Entry 8T08 (electron microscopy, 3.00 A resolution); this record covers chains F and G of the 34 polymer chains in the assembly.

# Chain F
Molecule: Proteasome subunit alpha type-6
Organism: Saccharomyces cerevisiae S288C
Notes: EC 3.4.25.1
UniProtKB: P40302 (PSA6_YEAST); numbering as in UniProt (aligned over 1-234)
Sequence (234 residues; row label = number of the first residue in the row):
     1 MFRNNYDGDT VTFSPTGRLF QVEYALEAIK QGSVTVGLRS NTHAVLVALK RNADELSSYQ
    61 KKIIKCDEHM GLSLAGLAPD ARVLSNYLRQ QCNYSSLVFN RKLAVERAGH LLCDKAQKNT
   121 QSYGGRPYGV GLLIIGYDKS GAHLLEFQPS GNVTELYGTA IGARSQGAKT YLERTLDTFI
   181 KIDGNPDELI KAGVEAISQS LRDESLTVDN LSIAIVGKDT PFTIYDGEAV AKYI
Curated features (UniProtKB/Swiss-Prot):
  - modified residue: Ser14 (Phosphoserine)
  - cross-link: Lys191 (Glycyl lysine isopeptide (Lys-Gly) (interchain with G-Cter in ubiquitin))
Disulfide bonds: Cys66-Cys92

# Chain G
Molecule: Proteasome subunit alpha type-7
Organism: Saccharomyces cerevisiae S288C
Notes: EC 3.4.25.1
UniProtKB: P21242 (PSA7_YEAST); numbering as in UniProt (aligned over 1-288)
Sequence (288 residues; row label = number of the first residue in the row):
     1 MTSIGTGYDL SNSVFSPDGR NFQVEYAVKA VENGTTSIGI KCNDGVVFAV EKLITSKLLV
    61 PQKNVKIQVV DRHIGCVYSG LIPDGRHLVN RGREEAASFK KLYKTPIPIP AFADRLGQYV
   121 QAHTLYNSVR PFGVSTIFGG VDKNGAHLYM LEPSGSYWGY KGAATGKGRQ SAKAELEKLV
   181 DHHPEGLSAR EAVKQAAKII YLAHEDNKEK DFELEISWCS LSETNGLHKF VKGDLLQEAI
   241 DFAQKEINGD DDEDEDDSDN VMSSDDENAP VATNANATTD QEGDIHLE
Unresolved in the structure: 1, 185-186, 205-210, 244-288
Curated features (UniProtKB/Swiss-Prot):
  - modified residue: Thr2 (N-acetylthreonine)

# Interface between chain F and chain G
Residue-residue contacts (60):
  Asn5(F) with Leu10(G)
  Tyr6(F) with Asp9(G), hydrogen bond; Leu10(G), hydrophobic
  Thr10(F) with Arg130(G)
  Val11(F) with Gln23(G); Asn127(G); Ser128(G); Val129(G); Arg130(G)
  Thr12(F) with Leu10(G); Gln23(G)
  Phe13(F) with Gln23(G), hydrogen bond (backbone-side chain); Tyr26(G); Arg130(G); Pro131(G)
  Ser14(F) with Tyr26(G)
  Pro15(F) with Ile4(G), hydrophobic; Tyr26(G), hydrophobic; Lys29(G)
  Thr16(F) with Asn33(G)
  Gly17(F) with Tyr26(G); Ala30(G)
  Leu19(F) with Leu81(G), hydrophobic; Arg130(G)
  Arg39(F) with Val60(G)
  Glu106(F) with Lys63(G), salt bridge
  His110(F) with Arg86(G), hydrogen bond
  Cys113(F) with Arg86(G)
  Gln117(F) with Pro83(G); His87(G)
  Thr120(F) with Arg130(G), hydrogen bond (backbone-side chain)
  Gln121(F) with Asp84(G), hydrogen bond; His87(G); Ser128(G); Val129(G); Arg130(G), hydrogen bond (backbone-backbone); Phe132(G)
  Ser122(F) with Ser128(G)
  Tyr123(F) with Ser128(G), hydrogen bond (backbone-backbone)
  His143(F) with Lys63(G)
  Ser150(F) with Pro83(G)
  Gly151(F) with Arg86(G)
  Asn152(F) with Ile82(G); Arg86(G)
  Val153(F) with Arg86(G), hydrogen bond (backbone-side chain)
  Glu155(F) with Leu59(G); Val60(G), hydrogen bond (backbone-backbone); Lys63(G)
  Leu156(F) with Leu58(G); Leu59(G), hydrophobic; Val60(G)
  Tyr157(F) with Leu58(G), hydrogen bond (backbone-backbone); Val60(G)
  Gly158(F) with Leu58(G)
  Leu172(F) with Leu58(G)
  Glu173(F) with Ser56(G); Leu58(G)
  Leu176(F) with Lys57(G); Leu58(G), hydrophobic
  Asp177(F) with Lys57(G), salt bridge
Other interface residues (no listed pair), chain F (36 interface residues in all): Thr154, Thr159, Lys169
Other interface residues (no listed pair), chain G (32 interface residues in all): Thr6, Ala27, Pro61, Gln62, Asn90, Gly133

# Overview
36 residues of chain F and 32 residues of chain G are in contact, with 10 hydrogen bonds and 2 salt bridges.
Among the polar pairs are Glu106(F)-Lys63(G), Asp177(F)-Lys57(G) and Tyr6(F)-Asp9(G).
Chain F is Proteasome subunit alpha type-6 and chain G is Proteasome subunit alpha type-7, both from
Saccharomyces cerevisiae S288C; the structure, Preholo-Proteasome from Pre1-1 Pre4-1 Double Mutant, was
determined by electron microscopy, deposited together with 8T0M.
